PDB entry 8CGS | X-ray diffraction, 1.84 A resolution | chains A and C of the 4 polymer chains in the assembly

== Chain A (and C) ==
Protein: Arsenite oxidase subunit AioA
Organism: Alcaligenes faecalis
Notes: EC 1.20.9.1; chain C of this document is another copy of the same molecule, construct and numbering; everything in this record applies to it too
UniProtKB: Q7SIF4 (AIOA_ALCFA); residues 4-825 here correspond to UniProt positions 5-826 (UniProt number = residue number + 1)
Amino-acid sequence (822 residues; each row starts with the number of its first residue):
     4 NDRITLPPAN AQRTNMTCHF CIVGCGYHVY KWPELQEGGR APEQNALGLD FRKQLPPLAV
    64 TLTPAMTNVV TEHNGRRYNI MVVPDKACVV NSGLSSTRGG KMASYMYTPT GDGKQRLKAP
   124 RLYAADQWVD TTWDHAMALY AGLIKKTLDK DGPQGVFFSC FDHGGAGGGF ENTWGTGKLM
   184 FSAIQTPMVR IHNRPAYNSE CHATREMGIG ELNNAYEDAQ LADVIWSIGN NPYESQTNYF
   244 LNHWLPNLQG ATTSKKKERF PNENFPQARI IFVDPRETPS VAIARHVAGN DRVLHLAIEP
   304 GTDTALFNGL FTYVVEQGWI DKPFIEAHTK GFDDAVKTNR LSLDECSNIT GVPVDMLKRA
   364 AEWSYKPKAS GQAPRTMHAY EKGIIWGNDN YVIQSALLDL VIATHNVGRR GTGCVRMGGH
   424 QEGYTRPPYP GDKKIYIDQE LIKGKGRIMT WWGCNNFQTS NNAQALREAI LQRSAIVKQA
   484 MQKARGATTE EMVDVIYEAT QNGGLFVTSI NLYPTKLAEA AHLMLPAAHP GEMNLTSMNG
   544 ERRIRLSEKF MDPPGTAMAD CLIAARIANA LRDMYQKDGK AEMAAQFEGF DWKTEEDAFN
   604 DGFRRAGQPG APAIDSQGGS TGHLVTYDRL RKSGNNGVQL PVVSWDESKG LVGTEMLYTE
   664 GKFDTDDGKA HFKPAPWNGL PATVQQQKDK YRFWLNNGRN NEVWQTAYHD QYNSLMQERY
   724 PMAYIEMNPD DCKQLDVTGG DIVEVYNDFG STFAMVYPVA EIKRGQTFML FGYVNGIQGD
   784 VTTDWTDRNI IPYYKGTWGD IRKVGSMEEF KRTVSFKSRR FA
Metal / ion sites: 3Fe-4S cluster Fe: C21, C24, C28
Small-molecule neighbours:
  - molybdenum(iv) ion / oxygen atom: H195, N196, E203, K385, R419, G422, H423, R702
  - 3Fe-4S cluster (F3S): C21, F23, C24, V26, G27, C28, Y30, S98, S99, R101, G102, T240, N241
  - molybdopterin guanosine dinucleotide (MGD; 2-amino-5,6-dimercapto-7-methyl-3,7,8a,9-tetrahydro-8-oxa-1,3,9,10-tetraaza-anthracen-4-one guanosine dinucleotide), molecule 1: C24, R101, G232, N233, N234, E237, S238, Q239, V276, D277, P278, R279, T281, I301, P303, G304, D306, E384, K385, G386, I387, G421, G422, H423, W697, N699, N700, G701, R702, N703, N704, V706, W707, Q708, F771, F774, Y796, K798
  - molybdopterin guanosine dinucleotide (MGD), molecule 2: A169, G170, H195, N196, K385, W389, H423, W455, G456, C457, N458, N459, T462, I513, N514, L515, Y516, T518, A530, A531, H532, D563, N700, R702, Q708, T709, Y711, F774, Q781, G782, T785, Y797, K798
  - tetrakis(oxidanyl)antimony (UJI): H166, H195, N196, R197, E203, K385, R419, G421, G422, H423, Q424, E425

== Chain A / chain C interface ==
Contacting residue pairs (98; chain A residue first):
  D5(A) - L38(C)
  L38(A) - D5(C)
  H76(A) - R815(C)  hydrogen bond (backbone-side chain)
  P112(A) - S717(C)
  T113(A) - S717(C)
  D115(A) - K117(C)  salt bridge
  K117(A) - D115(C)  salt bridge
  K117(A) - Y715(C)  hydrogen bond (side chain-backbone)
  Q118(A) - Y715(C)
  A122(A) - M810(C)  hydrophobic
  Y126(A) - L474(C)
  Y126(A) - E522(C)  hydrogen bond
  A127(A) - F756(C)  hydrophobic
  D129(A) - Q467(C)
  D129(A) - R470(C)  salt bridge
  D129(A) - E471(C)
  Q130(A) - R470(C)
  Q130(A) - S754(C)
  Q130(A) - T755(C)  hydrogen bond
  Q130(A) - G779(C)
  Q130(A) - I780(C)  hydrogen bond (side chain-backbone)
  Q130(A) - D783(C)  hydrogen bond
  W131(A) - K519(C)
  W131(A) - E522(C)
  V132(A) - N778(C)
  V132(A) - G779(C)
  D133(A) - N778(C)  hydrogen bond (backbone-side chain)
  D133(A) - M810(C)
  D133(A) - F813(C)
  T134(A) - M810(C)
  T135(A) - G808(C)
  T135(A) - S809(C)
  T135(A) - M810(C)
  H138(A) - V807(C)
  Q467(A) - D129(C)  hydrogen bond
  Q467(A) - Q485(C)  hydrogen bond (side chain-backbone)
  Q467(A) - R488(C)
  R470(A) - D129(C)  salt bridge
  E471(A) - D129(C)
  E471(A) - Q482(C)
  E471(A) - Q485(C)  hydrogen bond
  L474(A) - Y126(C)
  Q485(A) - Q467(C)  hydrogen bond (backbone-side chain)
  Q485(A) - E471(C)
  R488(A) - Q467(C)
  R488(A) - E747(C)
  R488(A) - Y749(C)
  R488(A) - N750(C)  hydrogen bond (side chain-backbone)
  R488(A) - D751(C)  hydrogen bond (side chain-backbone)
  R488(A) - F752(C)
  R488(A) - G753(C)
  G489(A) - E747(C)  hydrogen bond (backbone-side chain)
  G489(A) - Y749(C)
  G489(A) - R805(C)
  A490(A) - E747(C)
  T491(A) - R805(C)
  K519(A) - W131(C)
  E522(A) - Y126(C)  hydrogen bond
  E522(A) - W131(C)
  G558(A) - E812(C)
  T559(A) - E812(C)
  Y715(A) - K117(C)  hydrogen bond (backbone-side chain)
  Y715(A) - Q118(C)
  S717(A) - P112(C)
  S717(A) - T113(C)
  P724(A) - D133(C)
  E747(A) - R488(C)
  E747(A) - G489(C)  hydrogen bond (side chain-backbone)
  E747(A) - A490(C)
  Y749(A) - R488(C)
  Y749(A) - G489(C)
  N750(A) - R488(C)  hydrogen bond (backbone-side chain)
  D751(A) - R488(C)  hydrogen bond (backbone-side chain)
  F752(A) - R488(C)
  G753(A) - R488(C)  hydrogen bond (backbone-side chain)
  S754(A) - Q130(C)
  S754(A) - A487(C)
  T755(A) - Q130(C)  hydrogen bond
  F756(A) - A127(C)  hydrophobic
  N778(A) - V132(C)
  N778(A) - D133(C)  hydrogen bond (side chain-backbone)
  G779(A) - Q130(C)
  G779(A) - V132(C)
  I780(A) - Q130(C)  hydrogen bond (backbone-side chain)
  D783(A) - D129(C)
  D783(A) - Q130(C)  hydrogen bond
  R805(A) - G489(C)
  R805(A) - T491(C)
  V807(A) - H138(C)
  G808(A) - T135(C)
  S809(A) - T135(C)
  M810(A) - D133(C)
  M810(A) - T134(C)
  M810(A) - T135(C)
  E812(A) - G558(C)
  E812(A) - T559(C)
  F813(A) - D133(C)
  R815(A) - H76(C)  hydrogen bond (side chain-backbone)
Other interface residues (no listed pair), chain A (64 interface residues in all): N4, G114, R124, Q475, A487, M725, I745, V777
Other interface residues (no listed pair), chain C (64 interface residues in all): E37, G114, A122, R124, P724, M725, I745, V777

== In short ==
Chain A and chain C each contribute 64 residues to their interface; the contacts include 25 hydrogen bonds and
4 salt bridges. Among the polar pairs are D115(A)-K117(C), D129(A)-R470(C) and H76(A)-R815(C).
Chain A and chain C are both Arsenite oxidase subunit AioA (Alcaligenes faecalis); the structure, Crystal
structure of arsenite oxidase from Alcaligenes faecalis (Af Aio) bound to antimony oxyanion, was determined by
X-ray diffraction (same publication as 8CCQ).
